PDB entry 6RLB | electron microscopy, 4.50 A resolution (low resolution: residue-level contacts below are approximate; hydrogen-bond / salt-bridge calls are withheld) | chains A and B of the 14 polymer chains in the assembly

== Chain A (and B) ==
Molecule: O6-alkylguanine-DNA alkyltransferase mutant, DYNC2H1 variant protein
From: Homo sapiens
Notes: chain B of this document is another copy of the same molecule, construct and numbering; everything in this record applies to it too
UniProtKB: chimeric construct of E5BBQ0, B0I1S0: residues -204 to -28 from E5BBQ0 (E5BBQ0_HUMAN) positions 5-181 (UniProt number = residue number + 209); residues 2-4307 from B0I1S0 positions 2-4307 (same numbers)
Amino-acid sequence (4513 residues; each row starts with the number of its first residue; numbers below 1 keep their minus sign (Gly-205 is residue -205)):
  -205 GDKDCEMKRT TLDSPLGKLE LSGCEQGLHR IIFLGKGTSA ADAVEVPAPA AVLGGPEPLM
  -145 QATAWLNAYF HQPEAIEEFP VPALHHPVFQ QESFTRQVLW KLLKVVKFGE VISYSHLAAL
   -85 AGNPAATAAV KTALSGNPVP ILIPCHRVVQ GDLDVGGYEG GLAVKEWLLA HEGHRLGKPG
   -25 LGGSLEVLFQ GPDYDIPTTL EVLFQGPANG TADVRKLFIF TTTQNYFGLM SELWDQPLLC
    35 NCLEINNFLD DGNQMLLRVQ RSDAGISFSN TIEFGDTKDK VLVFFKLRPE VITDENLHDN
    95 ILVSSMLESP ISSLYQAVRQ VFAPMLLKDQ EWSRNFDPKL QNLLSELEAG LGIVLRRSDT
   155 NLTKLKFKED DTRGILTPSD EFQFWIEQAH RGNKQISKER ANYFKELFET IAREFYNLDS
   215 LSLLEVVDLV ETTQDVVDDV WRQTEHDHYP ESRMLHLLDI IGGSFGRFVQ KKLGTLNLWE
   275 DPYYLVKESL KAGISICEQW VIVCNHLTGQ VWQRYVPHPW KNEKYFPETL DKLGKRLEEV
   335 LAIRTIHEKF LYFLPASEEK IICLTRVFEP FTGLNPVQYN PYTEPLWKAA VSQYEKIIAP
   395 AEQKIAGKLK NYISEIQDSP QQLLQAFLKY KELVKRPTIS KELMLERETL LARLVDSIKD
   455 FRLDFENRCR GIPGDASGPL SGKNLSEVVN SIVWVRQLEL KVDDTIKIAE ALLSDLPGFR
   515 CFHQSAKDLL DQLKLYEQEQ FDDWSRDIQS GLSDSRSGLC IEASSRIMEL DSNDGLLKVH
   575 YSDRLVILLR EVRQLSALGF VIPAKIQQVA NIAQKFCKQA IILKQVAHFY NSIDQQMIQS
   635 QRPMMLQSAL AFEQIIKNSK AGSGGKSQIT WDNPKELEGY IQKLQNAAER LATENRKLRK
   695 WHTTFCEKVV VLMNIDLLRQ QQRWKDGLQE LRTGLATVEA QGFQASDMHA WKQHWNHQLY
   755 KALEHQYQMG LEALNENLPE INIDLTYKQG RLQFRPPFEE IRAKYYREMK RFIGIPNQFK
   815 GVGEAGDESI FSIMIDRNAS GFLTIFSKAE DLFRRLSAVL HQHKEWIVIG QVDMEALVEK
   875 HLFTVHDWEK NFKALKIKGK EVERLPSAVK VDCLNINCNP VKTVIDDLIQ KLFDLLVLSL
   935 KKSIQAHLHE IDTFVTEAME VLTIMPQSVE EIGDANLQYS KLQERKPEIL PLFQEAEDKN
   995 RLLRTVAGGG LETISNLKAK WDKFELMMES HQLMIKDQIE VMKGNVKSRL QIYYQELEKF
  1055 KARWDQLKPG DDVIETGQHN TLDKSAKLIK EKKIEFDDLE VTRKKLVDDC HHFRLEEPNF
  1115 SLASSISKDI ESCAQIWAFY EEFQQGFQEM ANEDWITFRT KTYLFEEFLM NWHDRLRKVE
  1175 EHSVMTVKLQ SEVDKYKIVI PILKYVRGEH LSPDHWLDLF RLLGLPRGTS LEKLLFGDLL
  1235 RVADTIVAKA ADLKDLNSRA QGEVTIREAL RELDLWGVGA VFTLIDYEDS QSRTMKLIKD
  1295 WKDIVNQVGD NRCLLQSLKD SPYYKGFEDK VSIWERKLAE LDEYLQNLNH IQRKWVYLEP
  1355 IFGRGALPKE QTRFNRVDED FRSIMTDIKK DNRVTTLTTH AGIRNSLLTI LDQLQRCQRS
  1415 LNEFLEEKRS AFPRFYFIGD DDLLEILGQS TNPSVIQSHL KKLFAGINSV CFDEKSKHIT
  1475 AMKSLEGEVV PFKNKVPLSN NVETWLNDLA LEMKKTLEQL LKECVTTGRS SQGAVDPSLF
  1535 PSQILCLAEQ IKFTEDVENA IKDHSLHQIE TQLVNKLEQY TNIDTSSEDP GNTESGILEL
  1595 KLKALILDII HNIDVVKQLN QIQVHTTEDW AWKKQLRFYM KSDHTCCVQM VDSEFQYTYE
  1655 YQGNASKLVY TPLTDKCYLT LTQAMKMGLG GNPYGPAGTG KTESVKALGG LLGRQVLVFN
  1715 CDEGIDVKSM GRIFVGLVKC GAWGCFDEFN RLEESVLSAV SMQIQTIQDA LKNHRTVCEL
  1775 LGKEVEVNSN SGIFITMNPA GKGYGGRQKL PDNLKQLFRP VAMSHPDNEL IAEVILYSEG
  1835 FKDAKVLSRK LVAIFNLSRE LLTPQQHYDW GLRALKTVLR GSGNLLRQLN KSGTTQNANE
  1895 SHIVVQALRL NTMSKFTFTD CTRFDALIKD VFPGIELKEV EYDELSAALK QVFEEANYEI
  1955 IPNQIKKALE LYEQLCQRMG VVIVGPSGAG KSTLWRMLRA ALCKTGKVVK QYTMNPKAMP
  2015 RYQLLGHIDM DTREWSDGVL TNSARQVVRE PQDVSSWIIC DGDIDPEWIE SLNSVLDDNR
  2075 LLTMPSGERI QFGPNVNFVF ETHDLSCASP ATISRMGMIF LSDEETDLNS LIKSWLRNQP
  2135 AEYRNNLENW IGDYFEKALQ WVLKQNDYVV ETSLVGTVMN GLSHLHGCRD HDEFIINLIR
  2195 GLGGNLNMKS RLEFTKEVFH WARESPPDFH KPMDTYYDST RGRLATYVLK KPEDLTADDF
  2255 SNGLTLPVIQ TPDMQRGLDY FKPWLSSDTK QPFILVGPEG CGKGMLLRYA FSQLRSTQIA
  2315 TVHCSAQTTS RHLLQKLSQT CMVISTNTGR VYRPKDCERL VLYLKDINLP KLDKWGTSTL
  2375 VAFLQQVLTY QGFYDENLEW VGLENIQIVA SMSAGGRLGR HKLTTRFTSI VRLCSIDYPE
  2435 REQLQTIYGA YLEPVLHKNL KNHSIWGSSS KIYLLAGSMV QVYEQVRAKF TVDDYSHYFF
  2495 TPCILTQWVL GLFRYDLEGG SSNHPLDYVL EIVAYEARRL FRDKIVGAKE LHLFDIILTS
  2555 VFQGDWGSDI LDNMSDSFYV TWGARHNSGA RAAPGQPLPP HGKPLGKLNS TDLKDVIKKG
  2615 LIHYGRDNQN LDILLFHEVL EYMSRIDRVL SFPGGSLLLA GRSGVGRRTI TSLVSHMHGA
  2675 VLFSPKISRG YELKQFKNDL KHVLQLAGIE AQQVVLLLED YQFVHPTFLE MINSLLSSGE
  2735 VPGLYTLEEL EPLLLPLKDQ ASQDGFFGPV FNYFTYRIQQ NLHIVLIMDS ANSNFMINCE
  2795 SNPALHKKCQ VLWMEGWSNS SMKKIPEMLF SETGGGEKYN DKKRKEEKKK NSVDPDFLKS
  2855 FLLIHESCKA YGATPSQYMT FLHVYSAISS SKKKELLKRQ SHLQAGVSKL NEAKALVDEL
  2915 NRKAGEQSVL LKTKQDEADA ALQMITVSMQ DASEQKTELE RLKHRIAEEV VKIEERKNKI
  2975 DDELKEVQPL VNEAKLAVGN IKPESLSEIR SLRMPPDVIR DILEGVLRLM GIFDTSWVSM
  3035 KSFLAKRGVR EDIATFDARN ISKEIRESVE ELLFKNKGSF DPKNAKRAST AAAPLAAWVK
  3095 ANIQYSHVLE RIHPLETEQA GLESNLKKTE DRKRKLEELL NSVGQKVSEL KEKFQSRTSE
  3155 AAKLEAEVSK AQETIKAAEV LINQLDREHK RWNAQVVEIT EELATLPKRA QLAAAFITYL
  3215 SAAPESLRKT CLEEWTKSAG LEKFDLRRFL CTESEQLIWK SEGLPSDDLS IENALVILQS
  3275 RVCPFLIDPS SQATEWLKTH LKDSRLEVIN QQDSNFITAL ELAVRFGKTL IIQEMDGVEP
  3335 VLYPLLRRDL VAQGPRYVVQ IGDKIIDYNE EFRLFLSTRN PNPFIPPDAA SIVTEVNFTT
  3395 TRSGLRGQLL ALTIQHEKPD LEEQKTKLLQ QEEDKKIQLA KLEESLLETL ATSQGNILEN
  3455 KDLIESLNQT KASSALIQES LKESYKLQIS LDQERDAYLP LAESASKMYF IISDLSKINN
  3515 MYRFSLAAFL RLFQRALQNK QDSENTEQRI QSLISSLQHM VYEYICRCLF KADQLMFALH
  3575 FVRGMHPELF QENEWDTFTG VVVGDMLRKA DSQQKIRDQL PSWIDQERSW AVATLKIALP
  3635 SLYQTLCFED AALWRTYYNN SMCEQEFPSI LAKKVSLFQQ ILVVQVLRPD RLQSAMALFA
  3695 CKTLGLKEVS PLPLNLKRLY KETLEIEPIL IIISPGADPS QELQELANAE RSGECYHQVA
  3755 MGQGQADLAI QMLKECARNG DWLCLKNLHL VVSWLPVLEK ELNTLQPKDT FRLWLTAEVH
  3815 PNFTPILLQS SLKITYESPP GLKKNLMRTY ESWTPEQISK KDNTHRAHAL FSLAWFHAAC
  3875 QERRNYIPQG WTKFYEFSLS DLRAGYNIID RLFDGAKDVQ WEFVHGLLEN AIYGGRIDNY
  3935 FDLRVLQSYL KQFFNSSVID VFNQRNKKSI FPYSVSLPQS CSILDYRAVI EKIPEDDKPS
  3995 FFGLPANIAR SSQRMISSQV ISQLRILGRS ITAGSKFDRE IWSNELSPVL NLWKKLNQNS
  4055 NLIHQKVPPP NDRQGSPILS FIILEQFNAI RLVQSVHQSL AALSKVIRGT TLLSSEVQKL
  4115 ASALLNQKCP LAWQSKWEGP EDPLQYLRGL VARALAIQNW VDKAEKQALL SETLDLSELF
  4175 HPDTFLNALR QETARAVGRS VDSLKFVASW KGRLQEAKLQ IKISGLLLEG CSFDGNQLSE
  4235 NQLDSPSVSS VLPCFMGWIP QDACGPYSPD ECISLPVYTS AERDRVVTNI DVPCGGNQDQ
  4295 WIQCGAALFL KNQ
Disordered / not traced: -205 to 9, 152-190, 463-479, 1035-4307 (chain B: -205 to 9, 152-190, 938-4307)
Construct notes: expression tag (-205); conflict Arg-176 (Glu33 in E5BBQ0); linker (-27 to 1)

== Chain A / chain B interface ==
Residue-residue contacts (13):
  Tyr20(A) - His92(B)
  His92(A) - Tyr20(B)
  Val97(A) - Ser98(B)
  Val97(A) - Ser99(B)
  Ser98(A) - Val97(B)
  Ser99(A) - Val97(B)
  Pro104(A) - Asp123(B)
  Asp123(A) - Phe68(B)
  Asp123(A) - Pro104(B)
  Ser139(A) - Tyr376(B)
  Gln372(A) - Asp44(B)
  Gln372(A) - Asp45(B)
  Tyr376(A) - Thr87(B)
Other interface residues (no listed pair), chain A (17 interface residues in all): Met24, Ile66, Lys80, Leu96, Gly144, Val148, Asn374
Other interface residues (no listed pair), chain B (20 interface residues in all): Asn19, Glu26, Leu96, Gln114, Gln124, Glu125, Asn129, Phe130

== Summary ==
Chain A and chain B form an interface of 17 and 20 residues respectively.
Chain A and chain B are both O6-alkylguanine-DNA alkyltransferase mutant, DYNC2H1 variant protein (Homo
sapiens); the structure, Structure of the dynein-2 complex; tail domain, was determined by electron microscopy
together with 6SC2 and 6RLA from the same study.
